PDB entry 6Z6W | electron microscopy, 3.00 A resolution | chains 1 and 3 of the 3 polymer chains in the assembly

Chain 1:
Molecule: Capsid proteins, VP1
Organism: Human poliovirus 3
UniProtKB: Q84895 (Q84895_9ENTO); residues 1-300 here correspond to UniProt positions 579-878 (UniProt number = residue number + 578)
Amino-acid sequence (300 residues; row label = number of the first residue in the row):
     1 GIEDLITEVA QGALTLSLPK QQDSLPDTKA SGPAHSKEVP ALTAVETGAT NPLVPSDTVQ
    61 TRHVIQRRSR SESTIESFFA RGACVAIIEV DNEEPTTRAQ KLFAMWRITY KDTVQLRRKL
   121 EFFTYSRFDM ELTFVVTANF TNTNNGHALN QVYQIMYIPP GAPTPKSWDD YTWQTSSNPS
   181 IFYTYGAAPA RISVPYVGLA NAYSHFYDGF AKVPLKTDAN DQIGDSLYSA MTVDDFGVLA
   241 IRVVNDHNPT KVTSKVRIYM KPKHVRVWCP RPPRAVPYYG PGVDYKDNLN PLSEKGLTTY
Unresolved in the structure: 1-65, 97-99
Sequence notes: engineered mutation Met-105 (Thr683 in Q84895), Leu-132 (Phe710 in Q84895)
Small-molecule neighbours: sphingosine (SPH): Ile-108, Thr-109, Tyr-110, Lys-111, Phe-128, Met-130, Leu-132, Ile-155, Tyr-157, Pro-179, Ser-180, Ile-181, Ile-192, Val-194, Val-197, Tyr-203, Ser-204, His-205, Asp-235, Phe-236, Leu-239

Chain 3:
Molecule: Capsid proteins, VP3
Organism: Human poliovirus 3
UniProtKB: Q84895 (Q84895_9ENTO); residues 1-238 here correspond to UniProt positions 341-578 (UniProt number = residue number + 340)
Amino-acid sequence (238 residues; row label = number of the first residue in the row):
     1 GLPVLNTPGS NQYLTSDNYQ SPCAIPEFDV TPPIDIPGEV KNMMELAEID TMIPLNLENT
    61 KRNTMDMYRV TLSDSADLSQ PILCFSLSPA SDPRLSHTML GEVLNYYTHW AGSLKFTFLF
   121 CGSMMATGKI LVAYAPPGAQ PPTSRKEAML GTHVIWDLGL QSSCTMVVPW ISNVTYRQTT
   181 QDSFTEGGYI SMFYQTRIVV PLSTPKSMSM LGFVSACNDF SVRLLRDTTH ISQSALPQ
Unresolved in the structure: 236-238
Sequence notes: engineered mutation Tyr-19 (His359 in Q84895), Phe-85 (Leu425 in Q84895)

Interface between chain 1 and chain 3:
Residue-residue contacts (162):
  Gln-66(1) / Asn-218(3)
  Gln-66(1) / Asp-219(3)
  Arg-68(1) / Ala-111(3)  hydrogen bond (side chain-backbone)
  Arg-68(1) / Gly-112(3)
  Arg-68(1) / Tyr-176(3)
  Arg-68(1) / Asp-219(3)  salt bridge
  Arg-68(1) / Phe-220(3)
  Arg-68(1) / Ser-221(3)
  Ser-69(1) / Ser-221(3)  hydrogen bond (backbone-side chain)
  Arg-70(1) / Asn-42(3)  hydrogen bond (backbone-side chain)
  Arg-70(1) / Met-44(3)
  Arg-70(1) / Glu-48(3)  salt bridge
  Arg-70(1) / Cys-217(3)
  Arg-70(1) / Asn-218(3)  hydrogen bond (side chain-backbone)
  Arg-70(1) / Phe-220(3)  hydrogen bond (side chain-backbone)
  Arg-70(1) / Ser-221(3)
  Glu-72(1) / Tyr-107(3)  hydrogen bond (backbone-side chain)
  Glu-72(1) / Val-222(3)
  Glu-72(1) / Arg-223(3)
  Glu-72(1) / Leu-224(3)
  Glu-72(1) / Leu-225(3)
  Ser-73(1) / Asn-42(3)  hydrogen bond (backbone-side chain)
  Ser-73(1) / Met-43(3)  hydrogen bond (backbone-backbone)
  Ser-73(1) / Met-44(3)
  Ser-73(1) / Tyr-107(3)
  Ser-73(1) / Val-222(3)  hydrogen bond (side chain-backbone)
  Thr-74(1) / Lys-41(3)
  Thr-74(1) / Asn-42(3)
  Ile-75(1) / Val-40(3)
  Ile-75(1) / Lys-41(3)
  Ile-75(1) / Met-43(3)  hydrophobic
  Ser-77(1) / Leu-225(3)
  Phe-78(1) / Met-43(3)  hydrophobic
  Phe-78(1) / Tyr-106(3)  hydrophobic
  Phe-78(1) / Tyr-107(3)
  Phe-78(1) / Leu-225(3)
  Ala-80(1) / Thr-15(3)
  Arg-81(1) / Thr-15(3)
  Arg-81(1) / Ser-16(3)
  Arg-81(1) / Leu-225(3)
  Gly-82(1) / Tyr-13(3)
  Gly-82(1) / Thr-15(3)  hydrogen bond (backbone-backbone)
  Asp-112(1) / Gln-233(3)  hydrogen bond (backbone-side chain)
  Thr-113(1) / Gln-233(3)
  Val-114(1) / Ile-231(3)  hydrophobic
  Val-114(1) / Ser-232(3)
  Val-114(1) / Gln-233(3)  hydrogen bond (backbone-side chain)
  Gln-115(1) / Tyr-106(3)
  Gln-115(1) / Asp-227(3)
  Arg-118(1) / Glu-102(3)  salt bridge
  Arg-118(1) / Tyr-106(3)
  Arg-118(1) / Thr-228(3)  hydrogen bond
  Arg-118(1) / His-230(3)  hydrogen bond
  Arg-118(1) / Ile-231(3)
  Lys-119(1) / Tyr-106(3)
  Phe-122(1) / Met-99(3)  hydrophobic
  Phe-122(1) / Val-103(3)  hydrophobic
  Phe-122(1) / Tyr-106(3)  hydrophobic
  Phe-123(1) / Val-40(3)  hydrophobic
  Phe-123(1) / Met-43(3)  hydrophobic
  Phe-123(1) / Leu-46(3)  hydrophobic
  Arg-127(1) / Thr-31(3)  hydrogen bond (side chain-backbone)
  Arg-127(1) / Pro-32(3)  hydrogen bond (side chain-backbone)
  Arg-127(1) / Pro-33(3)
  Glu-131(1) / Tyr-19(3)
  Glu-131(1) / Ser-21(3)
  Thr-133(1) / Tyr-13(3)
  Val-135(1) / Tyr-13(3)  hydrophobic
  Pro-179(1) / Ala-24(3)
  Ala-188(1) / Asn-11(3)
  Pro-189(1) / Asn-11(3)
  Pro-189(1) / Tyr-13(3)  hydrophobic
  Arg-191(1) / Tyr-13(3)
  Arg-191(1) / Asp-17(3)  salt bridge
  Arg-191(1) / Tyr-19(3)
  Arg-191(1) / Ser-21(3)
  Arg-191(1) / Pro-22(3)
  Ile-192(1) / Ser-21(3)
  Ile-192(1) / Pro-22(3)
  Ile-192(1) / Ala-24(3)  hydrophobic
  Ser-193(1) / Ser-21(3)  hydrogen bond (backbone-side chain)
  Ser-193(1) / Pro-22(3)  hydrogen bond (backbone-backbone)
  Ser-193(1) / Cys-23(3)
  Ser-193(1) / Ala-24(3)  hydrogen bond (backbone-backbone)
  Val-194(1) / Ile-25(3)  hydrophobic
  Pro-195(1) / Cys-23(3)
  Pro-195(1) / Phe-28(3)  hydrophobic
  Pro-195(1) / Val-30(3)  hydrophobic
  Tyr-196(1) / Phe-28(3)
  Tyr-196(1) / Val-30(3)
  Tyr-196(1) / Thr-31(3)
  Val-197(1) / Phe-28(3)  hydrophobic
  Gly-198(1) / Thr-31(3)  hydrogen bond (backbone-side chain)
  Leu-199(1) / Thr-31(3)  hydrogen bond (backbone-side chain)
  Ala-200(1) / Thr-31(3)
  Asn-201(1) / Thr-31(3)
  Asn-201(1) / Pro-32(3)  hydrogen bond (side chain-backbone)
  Asn-201(1) / Ile-34(3)
  Ala-202(1) / Ile-36(3)  hydrophobic
  Tyr-259(1) / Tyr-13(3)
  Lys-261(1) / Asp-17(3)  hydrogen bond (side chain-backbone)
  Lys-261(1) / Asn-18(3)
  Arg-266(1) / Pro-33(3)
  Arg-266(1) / Glu-39(3)  salt bridge
  Val-267(1) / Glu-39(3)
  Val-267(1) / Val-40(3)  hydrogen bond (backbone-backbone)
  Trp-268(1) / Ile-36(3)
  Trp-268(1) / Pro-37(3)
  Trp-268(1) / Gly-38(3)
  Trp-268(1) / Glu-39(3)
  Cys-269(1) / Pro-37(3)  hydrogen bond (side chain-backbone)
  Cys-269(1) / Gly-38(3)  hydrogen bond (backbone-backbone)
  Pro-270(1) / Gly-38(3)
  Pro-270(1) / Val-40(3)
  Pro-270(1) / Leu-46(3)  hydrophobic
  Arg-271(1) / Met-99(3)
  Pro-273(1) / Met-99(3)
  Pro-273(1) / Glu-102(3)
  Tyr-278(1) / Ile-231(3)  hydrophobic
  Asn-290(1) / Asn-63(3)  hydrogen bond
  Pro-291(1) / Asn-63(3)
  Pro-291(1) / His-97(3)  hydrogen bond (backbone-side chain)
  Leu-292(1) / Leu-57(3)  hydrophobic
  Leu-292(1) / Arg-62(3)  hydrogen bond (backbone-side chain)
  Leu-292(1) / Asn-63(3)  hydrogen bond (backbone-side chain)
  Leu-292(1) / Met-67(3)  hydrophobic
  Leu-292(1) / Pro-93(3)
  Leu-292(1) / His-97(3)
  Ser-293(1) / Leu-57(3)
  Ser-293(1) / Arg-62(3)
  Ser-293(1) / Pro-93(3)
  Glu-294(1) / Leu-57(3)
  Glu-294(1) / Glu-58(3)
  Glu-294(1) / Asn-59(3)
  Glu-294(1) / Arg-62(3)
  Lys-295(1) / Leu-57(3)  hydrogen bond (backbone-backbone)
  Lys-295(1) / Glu-58(3)
  Lys-295(1) / Pro-93(3)
  Lys-295(1) / Arg-94(3)
  Gly-296(1) / Glu-58(3)
  Gly-296(1) / Arg-94(3)
  Leu-297(1) / Asn-56(3)
  Leu-297(1) / Glu-58(3)  hydrogen bond (backbone-side chain)
  Leu-297(1) / Ile-82(3)
  Leu-297(1) / Leu-83(3)
  Leu-297(1) / Cys-84(3)  hydrogen bond (backbone-backbone)
  Thr-298(1) / Pro-81(3)
  Thr-298(1) / Ile-82(3)
  Thr-298(1) / Cys-84(3)
  Thr-299(1) / Cys-84(3)
  Thr-299(1) / Arg-94(3)  hydrogen bond (backbone-side chain)
  Tyr-300(1) / Cys-84(3)  hydrogen bond
  Tyr-300(1) / Phe-85(3)
  Tyr-300(1) / Ser-86(3)  hydrogen bond (backbone-side chain)
  Tyr-300(1) / Asp-92(3)
  Tyr-300(1) / Arg-94(3)  hydrogen bond (backbone-side chain)
  Tyr-300(1) / Pro-141(3)  hydrophobic
  Tyr-300(1) / Pro-142(3)  hydrogen bond (side chain-backbone)
  Tyr-300(1) / Thr-143(3)
  Tyr-300(1) / Tyr-189(3)  hydrophobic
  Tyr-300(1) / Ile-190(3)
  Tyr-300(1) / Ser-191(3)
Other interface residues (no listed pair), chain 1 (67 interface residues in all): Tyr-125, Tyr-157, Pro-272, Arg-274, Val-276, Leu-289
Other interface residues (no listed pair), chain 3 (83 interface residues in all): Gln-12, Leu-14, Gln-20, Pro-54, Leu-55, Val-70, Trp-170, Thr-175

In short:
Chain 1 and chain 3 form an interface of 67 and 83 residues respectively, with 38 hydrogen bonds and 5 salt
bridges. Polar pairs include Arg-68(1)/Asp-219(3), Arg-70(1)/Glu-48(3) and Arg-118(1)/Glu-102(3). Sphingosine
is bound between chain 1 and chain 3.
Here chain 1 is Capsid proteins, VP1 and chain 3 is Capsid proteins, VP3, both from Human poliovirus 3. Entry
6Z6W (Poliovirus type 3 (strain Saukett) stabilised virus-like particle (PV3 SC8) from a mammalian expression
system) was determined by electron microscopy.
